2GIH - chains A and B of the 4 polymer chains in the assembly; structure by X-ray diffraction, 2.50 A resolution.

# Chain A (and B)
Molecule: Type II restriction enzyme HincII
Organism: Haemophilus influenzae
Notes: EC 3.1.21.4; chain B of this document is another copy of the same molecule, construct and numbering; everything in this record applies to it too
UniProtKB: P17743 (T2C2_HAEIN); residue numbers follow UniProt; this construct covers 2-258
Amino-acid sequence (257 residues; numbered 2 to 258; the number before each row is that of its first residue):
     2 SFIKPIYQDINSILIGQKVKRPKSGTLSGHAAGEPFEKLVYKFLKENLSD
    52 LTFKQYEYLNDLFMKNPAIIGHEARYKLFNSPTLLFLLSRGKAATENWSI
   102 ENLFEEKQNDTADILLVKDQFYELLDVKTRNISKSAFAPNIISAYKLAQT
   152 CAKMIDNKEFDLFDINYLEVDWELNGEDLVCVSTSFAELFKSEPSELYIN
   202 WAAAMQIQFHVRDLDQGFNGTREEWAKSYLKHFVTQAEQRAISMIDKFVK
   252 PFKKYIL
Construct notes: conflict Thr130 (Arg in P17743), Trp173 (Ser in P17743); engineered mutation Phe138 (Gln in P17743)
Ion coordination: Ca2+: Asp114, Asp127, Val128

# How chain A and chain B interact
Contacting residue pairs (50; chain A residue first):
  Gln109(A) - Ala32(B)
  Tyr146(A) - Lys248(B)
  Tyr146(A) - Phe249(B)  hydrophobic
  Tyr146(A) - Phe253(B)  hydrophobic
  Ala149(A) - Phe253(B)
  Ala153(A) - Tyr256(B)
  Ile156(A) - Tyr256(B)  hydrophobic
  Asp157(A) - Tyr256(B)  hydrogen bond
  Trp202(A) - Met245(B)  hydrophobic
  Ala203(A) - Ala203(B)
  Ala203(A) - Ala205(B)  hydrogen bond (backbone-backbone)
  Ala205(A) - Ala203(B)  hydrogen bond (backbone-backbone)
  Met206(A) - Ala203(B)  hydrophobic
  Met206(A) - Phe249(B)  hydrophobic
  Leu231(A) - Tyr256(B)  hydrophobic
  Leu231(A) - Ile257(B)
  Lys232(A) - Ile257(B)
  Lys232(A) - Leu258(B)
  Phe234(A) - Phe249(B)
  Phe234(A) - Phe253(B)  hydrophobic
  Val235(A) - Val250(B)  hydrophobic
  Val235(A) - Phe253(B)  hydrophobic
  Val235(A) - Ile257(B)  hydrophobic
  Ala238(A) - Met245(B)
  Ala238(A) - Phe249(B)  hydrophobic
  Arg241(A) - Met245(B)
  Ala242(A) - Ala242(B)
  Ala242(A) - Ile246(B)  hydrophobic
  Met245(A) - Trp202(B)  hydrophobic
  Met245(A) - Arg241(B)
  Met245(A) - Met245(B)  hydrophobic
  Lys248(A) - Tyr146(B)
  Phe249(A) - Tyr146(B)  hydrophobic
  Phe249(A) - Met206(B)  hydrophobic
  Phe249(A) - Phe234(B)
  Phe249(A) - Ala238(B)  hydrophobic
  Val250(A) - Val235(B)  hydrophobic
  Val250(A) - Ala238(B)  hydrophobic
  Val250(A) - Glu239(B)
  Phe253(A) - Tyr146(B)  hydrophobic
  Phe253(A) - Ala149(B)
  Phe253(A) - Phe234(B)  hydrophobic
  Phe253(A) - Val235(B)  hydrophobic
  Lys254(A) - Glu239(B)  salt bridge
  Tyr256(A) - Ala153(B)
  Tyr256(A) - Asp157(B)  hydrogen bond
  Tyr256(A) - Lys228(B)
  Ile257(A) - Leu231(B)
  Ile257(A) - Lys232(B)
  Ile257(A) - Val235(B)  hydrophobic
Also at the interface, not in a pair above, chain A (29 interface residues in all): Gln150, Ala204, Glu239, Ile246
Also at the interface, not in a pair above, chain B (30 interface residues in all): Gln150, Ile156, Ala204

# In short
The interface between chain A and chain B involves 29 residues on one side and 30 on the other, with 4
hydrogen bonds and 1 salt bridge. Polar pairs include Lys254(A)-Glu239(B), Asp157(A)-Tyr256(B) and
Ala203(A)-Ala205(B). The Ca2+ site is built by Asp114(A), Asp127(A) and Val128(A).
Chain A and chain B are both Type II restriction enzyme HincII (Haemophilus influenzae); the structure, Q138F
HincII bound to cognate DNA GTCGAC and Ca2+, was determined by X-ray diffraction together with 2GIE, 2GIG,
2GII and 2GIJ from the same study.
